Entry 2NVX (X-ray diffraction, 3.60 A resolution); this record covers chains A and E of the 13 polymer chains in the assembly.

[Chain A]
Molecule: DNA-directed RNA polymerase II largest subunit
Organism: Saccharomyces cerevisiae
Notes: EC 2.7.7.6
Reference sequence: P04050 (RPB1_YEAST); numbering as in UniProt (aligned over 1-1733)
Chain sequence (1733 residues; numbered 1 to 1733; the number before each row is that of its first residue):
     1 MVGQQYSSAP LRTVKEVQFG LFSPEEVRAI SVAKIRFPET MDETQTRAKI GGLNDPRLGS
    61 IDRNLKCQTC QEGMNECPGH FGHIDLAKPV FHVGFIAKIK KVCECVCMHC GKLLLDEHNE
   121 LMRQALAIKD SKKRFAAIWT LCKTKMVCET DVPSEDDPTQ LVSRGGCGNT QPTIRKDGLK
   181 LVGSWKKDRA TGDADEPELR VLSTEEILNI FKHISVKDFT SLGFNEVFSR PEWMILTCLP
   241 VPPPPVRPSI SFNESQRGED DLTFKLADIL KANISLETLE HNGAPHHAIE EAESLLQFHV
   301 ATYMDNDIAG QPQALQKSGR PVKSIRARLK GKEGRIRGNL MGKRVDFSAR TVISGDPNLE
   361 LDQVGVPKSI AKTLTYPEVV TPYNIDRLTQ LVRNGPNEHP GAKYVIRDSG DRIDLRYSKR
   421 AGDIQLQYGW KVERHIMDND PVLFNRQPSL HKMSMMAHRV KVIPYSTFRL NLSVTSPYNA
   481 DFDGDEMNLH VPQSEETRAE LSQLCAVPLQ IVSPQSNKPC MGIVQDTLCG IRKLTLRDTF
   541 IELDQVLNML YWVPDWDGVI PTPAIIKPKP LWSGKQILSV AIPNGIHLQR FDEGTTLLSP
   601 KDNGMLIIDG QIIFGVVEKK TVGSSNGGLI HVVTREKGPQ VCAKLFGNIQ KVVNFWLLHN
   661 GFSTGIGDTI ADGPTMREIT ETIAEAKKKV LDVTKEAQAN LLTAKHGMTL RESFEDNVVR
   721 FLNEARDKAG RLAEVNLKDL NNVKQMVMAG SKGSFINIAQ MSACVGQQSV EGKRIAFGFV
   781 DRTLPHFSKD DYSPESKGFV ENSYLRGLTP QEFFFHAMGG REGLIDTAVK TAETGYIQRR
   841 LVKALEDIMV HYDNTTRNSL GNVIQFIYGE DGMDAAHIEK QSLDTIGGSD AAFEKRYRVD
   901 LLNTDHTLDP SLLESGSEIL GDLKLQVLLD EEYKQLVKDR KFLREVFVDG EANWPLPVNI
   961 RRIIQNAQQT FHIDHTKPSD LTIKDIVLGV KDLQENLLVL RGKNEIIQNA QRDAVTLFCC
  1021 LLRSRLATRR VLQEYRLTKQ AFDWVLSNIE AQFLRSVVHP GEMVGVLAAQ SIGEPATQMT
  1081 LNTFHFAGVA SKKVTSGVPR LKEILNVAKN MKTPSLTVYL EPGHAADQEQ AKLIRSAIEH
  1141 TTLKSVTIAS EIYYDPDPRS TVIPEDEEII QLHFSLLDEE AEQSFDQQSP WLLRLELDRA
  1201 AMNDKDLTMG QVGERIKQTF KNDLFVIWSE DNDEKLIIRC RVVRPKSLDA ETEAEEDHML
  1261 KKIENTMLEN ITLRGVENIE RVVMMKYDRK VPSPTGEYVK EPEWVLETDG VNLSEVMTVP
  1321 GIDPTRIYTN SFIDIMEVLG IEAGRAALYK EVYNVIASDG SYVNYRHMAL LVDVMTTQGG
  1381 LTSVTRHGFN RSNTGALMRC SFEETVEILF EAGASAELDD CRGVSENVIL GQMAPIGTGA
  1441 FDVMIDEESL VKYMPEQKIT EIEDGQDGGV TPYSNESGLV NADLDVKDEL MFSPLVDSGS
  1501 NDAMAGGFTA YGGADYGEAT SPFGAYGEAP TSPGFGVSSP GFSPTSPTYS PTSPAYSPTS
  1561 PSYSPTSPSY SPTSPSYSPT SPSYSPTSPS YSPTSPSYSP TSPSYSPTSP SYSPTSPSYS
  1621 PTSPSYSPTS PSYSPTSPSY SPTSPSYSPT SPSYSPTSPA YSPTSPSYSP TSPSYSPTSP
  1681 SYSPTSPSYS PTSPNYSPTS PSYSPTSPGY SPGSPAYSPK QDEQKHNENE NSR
Unresolved in the structure: 1-2, 187-198, 1082-1091, 1177-1186, 1245-1253, 1446-1733
Bound ions: Zn2+ site 1: Cys67, Cys70, Cys77; Zn2+ site 2 near Cys107 (its only coordinating residue here)
Residues lining bound ligands: deoxyuridine-5'-triphosphate (DUT): Arg446, Asn479, Asp481, Asp483, Asp485, Lys752, Thr831
UniProt features mapped onto this chain:
  - region: Pro248 to Asp260 (Lid loop), Asn306 to Lys323 (Rudder loop), Pro810 to Glu822 (Bridging helix)
  - binding site (Zn(2+)): Cys67, Cys70, Cys77, His80, Cys107, Cys110, Cys148, Cys167
  - binding site (Mg(2+)): Asp481, Asp483, Asp485
  - modified residue: Thr1471 (Phosphothreonine)
  - cross-link (Glycyl lysine isopeptide (Lys-Gly)): Lys695 (interchain with G-Cter in ubiquitin), Lys1246 (interchain with G-Cter in ubiquitin), Lys1350 (interchain with G-Cter in ubiquitin)
  - natural variant: Ser1653 to Pro1659 (deletion: In strain: A364A)
  - mutagenesis: Lys1246 (K1246R: Impairs ubiquitination during transcription stress)
Reported in the primary citation:
  - catalytic residues: His1085 (proposed by the authors, not directly observed)
  - mutagenesis - R446A: abolished growth

[Chain E]
Molecule: DNA-directed RNA polymerases I, II, and III 27 kDa polypeptide
Organism: Saccharomyces cerevisiae
Notes: EC 2.7.7.6
Reference sequence: P20434 (RPB5_YEAST); residue numbers follow UniProt; this construct covers 1-215
Chain sequence (215 residues; row label = number of the first residue in the row):
     1 MDQENERNIS RLWRAFRTVK EMVKDRGYFI TQEEVELPLE DFKAKYCDSM GRPQRKMMSF
    61 QANPTEESIS KFPDMGSLWV EFCDEPSVGV KTMKTFVIHI QEKNFQTGIF VYQNNITPSA
   121 MKLVPSIPPA TIETFNEAAL VVNITHHELV PKHIRLSSDE KRELLKRYRL KESQLPRIQR
   181 ADPVALYLGL KRGEVVKIIR KSETSGRYAS YRICM
Unresolved in the structure: 1

[Chain A / chain E interface]
Contacting residue pairs - 84 pairs, chain A then chain E:
  Arg857(A) with Leu170(E)
  Leu860(A) with Gln174(E), hydrogen bond (backbone-side chain)
  Gly861(A) with Gln174(E)
  Asn862(A) with Gln174(E); Arg177(E)
  Val863(A) with Leu170(E), hydrophobic; Gln174(E), hydrogen bond (backbone-backbone); Pro176(E)
  Gln865(A) with Tyr208(E)
  Phe866(A) with Tyr168(E); Leu175(E), hydrophobic; Tyr208(E), hydrogen bond (backbone-side chain); Ala209(E); Tyr211(E)
  Ile867(A) with Tyr208(E)
  Gly869(A) with Thr204(E)
  Glu870(A) with Arg200(E), salt bridge; Ser202(E), hydrogen bond; Thr204(E); Ser205(E), hydrogen bond (backbone-side chain); Tyr208(E)
  Asp871(A) with Thr204(E), hydrogen bond; Ser205(E)
  Phe942(A) with Gly206(E); Arg207(E)
  Glu945(A) with Lys201(E), salt bridge
  Val946(A) with Lys201(E)
  Phe947(A) with Glu203(E)
  Trp954(A) with Glu203(E)
  Leu956(A) with Thr204(E)
  Asn1004(A) with Arg167(E)
  Ile1006(A) with Glu163(E)
  Asp1013(A) with Ser205(E), hydrogen bond (backbone-side chain); Arg207(E), salt bridge
  Ala1014(A) with Ser205(E)
  Leu1017(A) with Glu203(E); Thr204(E); Ser205(E); Gly206(E)
  Met1317(A) with Val142(E)
  Thr1318(A) with Arg11(E), hydrogen bond (backbone-side chain); Arg14(E), hydrogen bond (backbone-side chain); Ala138(E)
  Pro1320(A) with Arg7(E)
  Pro1324(A) with Val142(E), hydrophobic; His147(E)
  Thr1325(A) with His146(E), hydrogen bond (side chain-backbone); His147(E); Glu148(E), hydrogen bond (backbone-backbone)
  Arg1326(A) with His147(E); Glu148(E)
  Ile1327(A) with His147(E), hydrogen bond (backbone-side chain)
  Met1336(A) with Pro183(E)
  Glu1337(A) with Pro183(E)
  Val1338(A) with Ile144(E); Pro183(E)
  Leu1339(A) with Ile144(E), hydrophobic; His147(E); Val150(E); Val184(E)
  Gly1340(A) with Asp182(E); Pro183(E); Val184(E)
  Ile1341(A) with Ile178(E), hydrophobic; Asp182(E), hydrogen bond (backbone-side chain)
  Glu1342(A) with Pro151(E); Ile198(E); Arg200(E), salt bridge; Ser210(E); Arg212(E), salt bridge
  Ala1343(A) with Leu149(E), hydrophobic
  Arg1345(A) with Arg200(E)
  Tyr1349(A) with Glu203(E)
  Tyr1365(A) with Glu203(E)
  Arg1366(A) with Thr204(E), hydrogen bond
  Asp1373(A) with Arg200(E), salt bridge
  Thr1376(A) with Arg212(E), hydrogen bond (backbone-side chain)
  Thr1377(A) with Pro176(E); Arg177(E), hydrogen bond (backbone-backbone); Arg212(E)
  Gln1378(A) with Arg177(E)
  Gly1379(A) with Arg177(E); Gln179(E)
  Gly1380(A) with Gln179(E)
Also at the interface, not in a pair above, chain A (60 interface residues in all): Asp853, Ile864, Pro955, Ile1007, Ala1010, Thr1016, Ser1314, Glu1315, Val1319, Tyr1328, Ile1335, Ala1346, Ala1347
Also at the interface, not in a pair above, chain E (43 interface residues in all): Val141, His153, Leu164, Ser173

[In short]
The interface between chain A and chain E involves 60 residues on one side and 43 on the other, with 16
hydrogen bonds and 6 salt bridges. Among the polar pairs are Glu870(A)-Arg200(E), Glu945(A)-Lys201(E) and
Asp1013(A)-Arg207(E). Ligands of chain A: deoxyuridine-5'-triphosphate. From the paper: the catalytic residue
His1085(A); R446A of chain A abolishes growth.
Chain A is DNA-directed RNA polymerase II largest subunit and chain E is DNA-directed RNA polymerases I, II,
and III 27 kDa polypeptide, both from Saccharomyces cerevisiae; the structure, RNA polymerase II elongation
complex in 5 mM Mg+2 with 2'-dUTP, was determined by X-ray diffraction together with 2E2H, 2E2I, 2E2J, 2NVQ,
2NVT, 2NVY, 2NVZ and 2YU9 from the same study.
